Entry 1CGE (X-ray diffraction, 1.90 A resolution); this record covers chain A.

== Chain A ==
Molecule: Fibroblast collagenase
From: Homo sapiens
Notes: EC 3.4.24.7
UniProt: P03956 (MMP1_HUMAN); residue numbers follow UniProt; this construct covers 102-269
Amino-acid sequence (168 residues; each row starts with the number of its first residue):
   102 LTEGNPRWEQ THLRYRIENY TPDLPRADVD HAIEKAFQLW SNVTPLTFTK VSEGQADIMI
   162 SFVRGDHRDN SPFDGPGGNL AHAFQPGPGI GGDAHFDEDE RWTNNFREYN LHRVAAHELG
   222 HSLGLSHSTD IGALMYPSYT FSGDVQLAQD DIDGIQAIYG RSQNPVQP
Not modelled in the structure: 264-269
Ion coordination: Zn2+ site 1: L102, H218, H222, H228; Ca2+ site 1: D124, E199, E201; Ca2+ site 2: D158, G190, G192, D194; Zn2+ site 2: H168, D170, H183, H196; Ca2+ site 3: D175, G176, G178, N180, D198, E201
Curated features (UniProtKB/Swiss-Prot):
  - active site: E219
  - binding site (Ca(2+)): D124, D158, D175, G176, G178, N180, G190, G192, D194, D198, E199, E201
  - binding site (Zn(2+)): H168, D170, H183, H196, H218, H222, H228
  - site: N143 (Not glycosylated), P269 (Cleavage)
  - glycosylation: N120 (N-linked (GlcNAc...) asparagine)

== Summary ==
L102, H218, H222 and H228 form the Zn2+ site 1. D124, E199 and E201 coordinate Ca2+ site 1. From UniProt:
active-site residue E219, 12 Ca2+-binding residues and 7 Zn2+-binding residues.
Chain A is Fibroblast collagenase (Homo sapiens); the structure, Crystal structures of recombinant 19-kDa
human fibroblast collagenase complexed to itself, was determined by X-ray diffraction, deposited together with
1CGF.
